PDB entry 4OGQ | X-ray diffraction, 2.50 A resolution | chains A and D of the 8 polymer chains in the assembly

Chain A:
Molecule: Cytochrome b6
Organism: Nostoc sp
UniProt: P0A384 (CYB6_NOSS1); numbering as in UniProt (aligned over 1-215)
Sequence (215 residues; each row starts with the number of its first residue):
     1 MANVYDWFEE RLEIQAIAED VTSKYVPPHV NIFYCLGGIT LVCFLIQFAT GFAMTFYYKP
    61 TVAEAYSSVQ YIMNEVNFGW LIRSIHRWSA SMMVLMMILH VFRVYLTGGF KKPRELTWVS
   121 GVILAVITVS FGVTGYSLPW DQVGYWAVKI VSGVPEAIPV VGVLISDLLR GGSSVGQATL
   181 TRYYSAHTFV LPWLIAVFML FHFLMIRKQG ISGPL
Not modelled in the structure: 1
Covalently attached groups: heme c (HEC) linked to Cys35
Bound ions: heme c Fe site 1: His86, His187; heme c Fe site 2: His100, His202
Ligand contacts:
  - 2WM ((1S,8E)-1-{[(2S)-3-hydroxy-2-{[(1S)-1-hydroxyoctadecyl]oxy}propyl]oxy}octadec-8-en-1-ol): Leu41, Phe44, Leu45, Ile46, Phe48, Ala49, Thr50, Phe52, Ile85, Val190, Trp193, Leu194, Ala196, Val197, Met199, Phe203
  - 3WM ((1S,8E,1'R,8'Z)-1,1'-{[(2S)-3-hydroxypropane-1,2-diyl]bis(oxy)}bisoctadec-8-en-1-ol): Ile39, Cys43, Met92, Met96
  - phosphatidic acid (7PH; (1R)-2-(dodecanoyloxy)-1-[(phosphonooxy)methyl]ethyl tetradecanoate), molecule 1: Ala2, Asn3, Val4, Trp7, Phe8, Leu116, Val119
  - phosphatidic acid (7PH), molecule 2: Phe78, Trp80, Leu81
  - Octadecane (8K6), molecule 1: Phe8, Leu12, Ile17, Leu116, Val119, Ser120, Ile123, Phe201, Leu204, Met205, Lys208
  - Octadecane (8K6), molecule 2: Ile123, Val197, Phe198, Leu200, Phe201, Leu204
  - Octadecane (8K6), molecule 3: Val126, Ile127, Ser130, Thr134, Leu169, Arg182, Tyr183, Ala186, Leu191, Leu194
  - beta-carotene (BCR): Ile32, Phe33, Leu36, Ile39, Met96, Leu99
  - chlorophyll a (CLA): Ile98, Val101, Phe102, Tyr105, Trp118, Ala125, Val126, Val129
  - heme c (HEC), molecule 1: Val30, Asn31, Tyr34, Gly38, Leu41, Val42, Phe203, Ile206, Arg207, Gly210, Ile211
  - heme c (HEC), molecule 2: Tyr34, Leu36, Gly37, Gly38, Thr40, Leu41, Met93, Met97, His100, Val101, Arg103, Val104, Gly109, Phe110, Arg114, Thr117, Trp118, Gly121, Val122, Leu124, Ala125, Thr128, Met199, His202, Phe203, Ile206, Gly210, Ile211, Ser212
  - heme c (HEC), molecule 3: Phe44, Gln47, Phe48, Gly51, Phe52, Met54, Thr55, Tyr58, Val69, Arg83, His86, Arg87, Ala90, Met93, Thr128, Phe131, Gly132, Gly135, Tyr136, Leu138, Pro139, Tyr184, His187, Thr188, Phe189, Pro192
UniProt features mapped onto this chain:
  - binding site (heme c): Cys35
  - binding site (heme b): His86, His100, His187, His202

Chain D:
Molecule: Cytochrome b6-f complex iron-sulfur subunit 1
Organism: Nostoc sp
Notes: EC 1.10.9.1
UniProt: Q93SX0 (UCRIA_NOSS1); numbering as in UniProt (aligned over 1-179)
Sequence (179 residues; each row starts with the number of its first residue):
     1 MAQFSESVDV PDMGRRQFMN LLTFGTVTGV ALGALYPVVN YFIPPAAGGA GGGTTAKDEL
    61 GNDVSVSKFL ESHNVGDRTL VQGLKGDPTY IVVESKEAIT DYGINAVCTH LGCVVPWNAA
   121 ENKFKCPCHG SQYDATGKVV RGPAPKSLAL SHAKTENDKI VLTSWTETDF RTGEEPWWS
Not modelled in the structure: 1-8, 93-97
Disulfide bonds: Cys113-Cys128
Bound ions: 2Fe-2S cluster Fe: Cys108, His110, Cys126, His129
Ligand contacts:
  - 2WD ((1R)-1-{[(2S)-3-hydroxy-2-{[(1R)-1-hydroxypentyl]oxy}propyl]oxy}hexan-1-ol): Leu32, Leu35, Tyr36, Val39, Asn40, Ile43
  - phosphatidic acid (7PH; (1R)-2-(dodecanoyloxy)-1-[(phosphonooxy)methyl]ethyl tetradecanoate): Gly33, Ala34, Tyr36, Pro37
  - Octadecane (8K6): Val27, Val30, Ala31, Ala34
  - 2Fe-2S cluster (FES): Cys108, His110, Leu111, Gly112, Cys113, Cys126, Cys128, His129, Gly130, Ser131, Pro143
UniProt features mapped onto this chain:
  - binding site ([2Fe-2S] cluster): Cys108, His110, Cys126, His129

Interface between chain A and chain D:
Contacting residue pairs (19; chain A residue first):
  Phe52(A) - Phe42(D)  hydrophobic
  Ala53(A) - Tyr41(D)  hydrogen bond (backbone-side chain)
  Ala53(A) - Phe42(D)  hydrophobic
  Met54(A) - Tyr41(D)  hydrogen bond (backbone-side chain)
  Phe56(A) - Phe42(D)  hydrophobic
  Tyr57(A) - Tyr41(D)  hydrogen bond (side chain-backbone)
  Tyr57(A) - Phe42(D)
  Tyr57(A) - Pro44(D)
  Tyr57(A) - Pro45(D)
  Tyr71(A) - Pro45(D)
  Glu75(A) - Pro45(D)
  Val76(A) - Tyr41(D)  hydrophobic
  Asn77(A) - Asn40(D)  hydrogen bond (side chain-backbone)
  Asn77(A) - Tyr41(D)
  Asn77(A) - Ile43(D)  hydrogen bond (side chain-backbone)
  Phe78(A) - Tyr36(D)  hydrophobic
  Phe78(A) - Pro37(D)  hydrophobic
  Phe78(A) - Asn40(D)
  Gly79(A) - Tyr41(D)
Also at the interface, not in a pair above, chain A (13 interface residues in all): Leu81, Ile82

Summary:
Chain A and chain D form an interface of 13 and 8 residues respectively, with 5 hydrogen bonds. Polar pairs
include Ala53(A)-Tyr41(D), Met54(A)-Tyr41(D) and Tyr57(A)-Tyr41(D). One phosphatidic acid molecule and one
compound 2WM molecule are bound between chain A and chain D.
Chain A is Cytochrome b6 and chain D is Cytochrome b6-f complex iron-sulfur subunit 1, both from Nostoc sp;
the structure, Internal Lipid Architecture of the Hetero-Oligomeric Cytochrome b6f Complex, was determined by
X-ray diffraction.
